Entry 1WUY (X-ray diffraction, 2.26 A resolution); this record covers chain A.

[Chain A]
Protein: Glycogen phosphorylase, muscle form
Source organism: Oryctolagus cuniculus
Notes: EC 2.4.1.1
UniProtKB: P00489 (PHS2_RABIT); numbering as in UniProt (aligned over 1-842)
Amino-acid sequence (842 residues; each row starts with the number of its first residue):
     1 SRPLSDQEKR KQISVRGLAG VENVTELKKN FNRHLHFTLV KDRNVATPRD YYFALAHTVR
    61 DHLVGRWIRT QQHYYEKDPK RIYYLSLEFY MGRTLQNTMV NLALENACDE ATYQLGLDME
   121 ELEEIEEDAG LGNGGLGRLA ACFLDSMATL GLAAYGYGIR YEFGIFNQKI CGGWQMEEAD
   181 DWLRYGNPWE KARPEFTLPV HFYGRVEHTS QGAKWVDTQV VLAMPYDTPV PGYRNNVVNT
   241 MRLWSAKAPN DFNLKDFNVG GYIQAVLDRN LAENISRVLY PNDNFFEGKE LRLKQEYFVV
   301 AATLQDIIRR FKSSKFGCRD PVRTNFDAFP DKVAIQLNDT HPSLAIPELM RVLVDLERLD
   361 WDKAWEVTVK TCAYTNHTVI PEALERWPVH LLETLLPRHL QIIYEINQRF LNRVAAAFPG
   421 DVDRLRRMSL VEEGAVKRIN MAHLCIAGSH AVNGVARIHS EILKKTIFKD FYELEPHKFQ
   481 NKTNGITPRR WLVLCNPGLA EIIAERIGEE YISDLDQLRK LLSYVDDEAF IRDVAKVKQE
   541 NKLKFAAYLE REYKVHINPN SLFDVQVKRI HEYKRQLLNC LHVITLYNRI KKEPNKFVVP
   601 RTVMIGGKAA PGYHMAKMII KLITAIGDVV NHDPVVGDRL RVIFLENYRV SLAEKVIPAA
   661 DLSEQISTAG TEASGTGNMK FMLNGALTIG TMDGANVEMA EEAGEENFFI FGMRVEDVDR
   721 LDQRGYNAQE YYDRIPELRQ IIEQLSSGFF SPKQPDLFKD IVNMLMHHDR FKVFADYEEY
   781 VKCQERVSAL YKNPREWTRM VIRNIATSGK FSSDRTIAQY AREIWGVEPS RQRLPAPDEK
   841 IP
Unresolved in the structure: 1-12, 315-323, 838-842
Construct notes: conflict Ile380 (Leu in P00489)
Swiss-Prot annotation at these positions:
  - modified residue: Ser747 (Phosphoserine)
Covalent attachments: pyridoxal phosphate (PLP) linked to Lys680
Residues lining bound ligands:
  - BN3 (4-[3-chloro-4-({[(2,4-dichlorobenzoyl)amino]carbonyl}amino)phenoxy]butanoic acid): Leu39, Val40, Lys41, Asp42, Asn44, Val45, Trp67, Ile68, Gln71, Gln72, Tyr75, Glu76, Lys191, Arg193, Asp227
  - pyridoxal phosphate (PLP): Tyr90, Gly134, Gly135, Arg138, Trp491, Val567, Lys568, Lys574, Tyr648, Arg649, Val650, Ala653, Gln665, Glu672, Gly675, Thr676, Gly677

[Overview]
Bound to chain A: compound BN3. Pyridoxal phosphate is covalently linked to Lys680.
Chain A is Glycogen phosphorylase, muscle form (Oryctolagus cuniculus); the structure, Crystallographic
studies on acyl ureas, a new class of inhibitors of glycogen phosphorylase. Broad specificity of ..., was
determined by X-ray diffraction (same publication as 1WV0, 1WV1 and 1WUT).
